8JD6 - chains C and B of the 6 polymer chains in the assembly; structure by electron microscopy, 3.40 A resolution.

== Chain C ==
Name: Guanine nucleotide-binding protein G(I)/G(S)/G(O) subunit gamma-2
Organism: Homo sapiens
UniProt: P59768 (GBG2_HUMAN); residues 1-71 here = UniProt positions 1-71
Sequence (71 residues; row label = number of the first residue in the row):
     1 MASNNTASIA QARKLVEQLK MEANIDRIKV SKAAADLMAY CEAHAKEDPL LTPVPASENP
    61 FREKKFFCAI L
Unresolved in the structure: 1-28, 48-71
Curated features (UniProtKB/Swiss-Prot):
  - modified residue: Ala2 (N-acetylalanine), Cys68 (Cysteine methyl ester)
  - lipidation: Cys68 (S-geranylgeranyl cysteine)

== Chain B ==
Name: Guanine nucleotide-binding protein G(I)/G(S)/G(T) subunit beta-1
Organism: Homo sapiens
UniProt: P62873 (GBB1_HUMAN); residues 2-340 here = UniProt positions 2-340
Sequence (351 residues; numbered -10 to 340; the number before each row is that of its first residue; numbers below 1 keep their minus sign (Met-10 is residue -10)):
   -10 MHHHHHHGSL LQSELDQLRQ EAEQLKNQIR DARKACADAT LSQITNNIDP VGRIQMRTRR
    50 TLRGHLAKIY AMHWGTDSRL LVSASQDGKL IIWDSYTTNK VHAIPLRSSW VMTCAYAPSG
   110 NYVACGGLDN ICSIYNLKTR EGNVRVSREL AGHTGYLSCC RFLDDNQIVT SSGDTTCALW
   170 DIETGQQTTT FTGHTGDVMS LSLAPDTRLF VSGACDASAK LWDVREGMCR QTFTGHESDI
   230 NAICFFPNGN AFATGSDDAT CRLFDLRADQ ELMTYSHDNI ICGITSVSFS KSGRLLLAGY
   290 DDFNCNVWDA LKADRAGVLA GHDNRVSCLG VTDDGMAVAT GSWDSFLKIW N
Unresolved in the structure: -10 to 39
Construct notes: initiating methionine (-10); expression tag (-9 to 1)
Curated features (UniProtKB/Swiss-Prot):
  - modified residue: Ser2 (N-acetylserine), His266 (Phosphohistidine)
  - natural variant: Leu30 (L30F: In MRD42; uncertain significance), Arg52 (R52G: In MRD42), Gly64 (G64V: In MRD42), Asp76 (D76E: In MRD42; D76G: In MRD42), Gly77 (G77S: In MRD42), Lys78 (K78R: In MRD42), Ile80 (I80N: In MRD42; I80T: In MRD42), His91 (H91R: In MRD42; uncertain significance), Ala92 (A92T: In MRD42), Pro94 (P94S: In MRD42), Leu95 (L95P: In MRD42), Arg96 (R96L: In MRD42), 5 further natural variant entries in UniProt

== How chain C and chain B interact ==
Residue-residue contacts (21; chain C residue first):
  Lys32(C) with Phe235(B); Asn237(B); Ser281(B)
  Ala33(C) with Ser281(B); Gly282(B); Arg283(B)
  Asp36(C) with Lys280(B); Ser281(B)
  Ala39(C) with Ser281(B)
  Tyr40(C) with Asp323(B); Gly324(B); Met325(B)
  Cys41(C) with Gly324(B), hydrogen bond (side chain-backbone); Ala326(B); Val327(B), hydrophobic
  Lys46(C) with Asn340(B)
  Glu47(C) with Arg48(B); Arg49(B), salt bridge; Ser84(B); Tyr85(B); Asn340(B)
Other interface residues (no listed pair), chain B (18 interface residues in all): Ile43, Ala299

== In short ==
8 residues of chain C face 18 of chain B across their interface; the contacts include 1 hydrogen bond and 1
salt bridge. Polar pairs include Glu47(C)-Arg49(B) and Cys41(C)-Gly324(B).
Chain C is Guanine nucleotide-binding protein G(I)/G(S)/G(O) subunit gamma-2 and chain B is Guanine
nucleotide-binding protein G(I)/G(S)/G(T) subunit beta-1, both from Homo sapiens; the structure, Cryo-EM
structure of Gi1-bound metabotropic glutamate receptor mGlu4, was determined by electron microscopy, deposited
together with 8JCU, 8JCV, 8JCW, 8JCX, 8JCY, 8JCZ and 6 further entries.
